8I9W - chains C1 and LN of the 52 polymer chains in the assembly; structure by electron microscopy, 3.10 A resolution.

# Chain C1
Molecule: 3341-nt RNA strand
Source organism: Chaetomium thermophilum
Sequence (3341 nucleotides; row label = number of the first residue in the row):
     1 GGUUGACCUCGGAUCAGGUAGGAGGACCCGCUGAACUUAAGCAUAUCAAU
    51 AAGCGGAGGAAAAGAAACCAACAGGGAUUGCCCUAGUAACGGCGAGUGAA
   101 GCGGCAACAGCUCAAAUUUGAAAGCUGGCUUCGGCCCGCGUUGUAAUUUG
   151 GAGAGGAUGCUUUGGGCGAGGCUCCUUCUGAGUUCCCUGGAACGGGACGC
   201 CACAGAGGGUGAGAGCCCCGUAUAGUUGGAAGCCAAGCCUGUGUAAAGCU
   251 CCUUCGACGAGUCGAGUAGUUUGGGAAUGCUGCUCAAAAUGGGAGGUAAA
   301 UUUCUUCUAAAGCUAAAUACCGGCCAGAGACCGAUAGCGCACAAGUAGAG
   351 UGAUCGAAAGAUGAAAAGCACUUUGAAAAGAGGGUUAAAUAGCACGUGAA
   401 AUUGUUGAAAGGGAAGCGCUUGUGACCAGACUUGCGCCCGGCGGAUCAUC
   451 CGGUGUUCUCACCGGUGCACUCCGCCGGGCUCAGGCCAGCAUCGGUUCUG
   501 GCGGGGGGAUAAAGGCCCAGGGAAUGUGGCUCCUCCGGGAGUGUUAUAGC
   551 CCUGGGUGUAAUACCCUCGCCGGGACCGAGGACCGCGCUCUGCAAGGAUG
   601 CUGGCGUAAUGGUCACCAGCGACCCGUCUUGAAACACGGACCAAGGAGUC
   651 AAGGUUUUGCGCGAGUGUUUGGGUGUAAAACCCGCACGCGUAAUGAAAGU
   701 GAACGUAGGUGAGAGCUUCGGCGCAUCAUCGACCGAUCCUGAUGUAUUCG
   751 GAUGGAUUUGAGUAGGAGCGUUAAGCCUUGGACCCGAAAGAUGGUGAACU
   801 AUGCUUGGAUAGGGUGAAGCCAGAGGAAACUCUGGUGGAGGCUCGCAGCG
   851 GUUCUGACGUGCAAAUCGAUCGUCAAAUCUGAGCAUGGGGGCGAAAGACU
   901 AAUCGAACCAUCUAGUAGCUGGUUACCGCCGAAGUUUCCCUCAGGAUAGC
   951 AGUGUCGACCUUCAGUUUUAUGAGGUAAAGCGAAUGAUUAGGGACUCGGG
  1001 GGCGAUUUUUAGCCUUCAUCCAUUCUCAAACUUUAAAUAUGUAAGAAGCC
  1051 CUUGUUACUUAACUGAACGUGGGCAUUCGAAUGUAUCGACACUAGUGGGC
  1101 CAUUUUUGGUAAGCAGAACUGGCGAUGCGGGAUGAACCGAACGCGGGGUU
  1151 AAGGUGCCGGAGUGGACGCUCAUCAGACACCACAAAAGGCGUUAGUACAU
  1201 CUUGACAGCAGGACGGUGGCCAUGGAAGUCGGAAUCCGCUAAGGACUGUG
  1251 UAACAACUCACCUGCCGAAUGUACUAGCCCUGAAAAUGGAUGGCGCUCAA
  1301 GCGUCCCACCCAUACCCCGCCCUCAGGGUAGAAACGAUGCCCUGAGGAGU
  1351 AGGCGGCCGUGGAGGUCAGUGACGAAGCCUAGGGCGUGAGCCCGGGUCGA
  1401 ACGGCCUCUAGUGCAGAUCUUGGUGGUAGUAGCAAAUACUUCAAUGAGAA
  1451 CUUGAAGGACCGAAGUGGGGAAAGGUUCCAUGUGAACAGCGGUUGGACAU
  1501 GGGUUAGUCGAUCCUAAGCCAUAGGGAAGUUCCGUUUCAAAGGGGCACUC
  1551 GUGCCCCGUGUGGCGAAAGGGAAGCCGGUUAAUAUUCCGGCACCUGGAUG
  1601 UGGGUUUUGCGCGGCAACGCAACUGAACGCGGAGACGACGGCGGGGGCCC
  1651 CGGGCAGAGUUCUCUUUUCUUCUUAACGGUCUAUCACCCUGGAAACAGUU
  1701 UGUCUGGAGAUAGGGUUUAAUGGCCGGAAGAGCCCGACACUUCUGUCGGG
  1751 UCCGGUGCGCUCUCGACGUCCCUUGAAAAUCCGCGGGAGGGAAUAAUUCU
  1801 CACGCCAGGUCGUACUCAUAACCGCAGCAGGUCCCCAAGGUGAACAGCCU
  1851 CUGGUUGAUAGAACAAUGUAGAUAAGGGAAGUCGGCAAAAUAGAUCCGUA
  1901 ACUUCGGGAAAAGGAUUGGCUCUAAGGGUUGGGCACGUUGGGCUUUGGGC
  1951 GGACGCCCUGGGAGCAGAGGGCCUCUAGCCGGGCAACCGGCCGGCGGCCC
  2001 UCAGCACCCGGGGUUGAAGCCCUUAGCAGGCUUCGGCCGUCCGGCGUGCG
  2051 GUUAACAACCAACUUAGAACUGGUACGGACAGGGGGAAUCUGACUGUCUA
  2101 AUUAAAACAUAGCAUUGCGAUGGCCAGAAAGUGGUGUUGACGCAAUGUGA
  2151 UUUCUGCCCAGUGCUCUGAAUGUCAAAGUGAAGAAAUUCAACCAAGCGCG
  2201 GGUAAACGGCGGGAGUAACUAUGACUCUCUUAAGGUAGCCAAAUGCCUCG
  2251 UCAUCUAAUUAGUGACGCGCAUGAAUGGAUUAACGAGAUUCCCACUGUCC
  2301 CUAUCUACUAUCUAGCGAAACCACAGCCAAGGGAACGGGCUUGGCAAAAU
  2351 CAGCGGGGAAAGAAGACCCUGUUGAGCUUGACUCUAGUUUGACAUUGUGA
  2401 AAAGACAUAGGAGGUGUAGAAUAGGUGGGAGCUUCGGCGCCAGUGAAAUA
  2451 CCACUACUCCUAUUGUUUUUUUACUUAUUCAAUGAAGCGGGGCUGGACUU
  2501 GCGUCCAACUUCUGGAGUUAAGGUCCUUCGCGGGCCGACCCGGGUUGAAG
  2551 ACAUUGUCAGGUGGGGAGUUUGGCUGGGGCGGCACAUCUGUUAAACCAUA
  2601 ACGCAGGUGUCCUAAGGGGGGCUCAUGGAGAACAGAAAUCUCCAGUAGAA
  2651 CAAAAGGGUAAAAGUCCCCUUGAUUUUGAUUUUCAGUGUGAAUACAAACC
  2701 AUGAAAGUGUGGCCUAUCGAUCCUUUAGUCCCUCGAAAUUUGAGGCUAGA
  2751 GGUGCCAGAAAAGUUACCACAGGGAUAACUGGCUUGUGGCGGCCAAGCGU
  2801 UCAUAGCGACGUCGCUUUUUGAUCCUUCGAUGUCGGCUCUUCCUAUCAUA
  2851 CCGAAGCAGAAUUCGGUAAGCGUUGGAUUGUUCACCCACUAAUAGGGAAC
  2901 GUGAGCUGGGUUUAGACCGUCGUGAGACAGGUUAGUUUUACCCUACUGAU
  2951 GAACUCGUCGCAAUGGUAAUUCAGCUUAGUACGAGAGGAACCGCUGAUUC
  3001 AGAUAAUUGGUUUUUGCGGUUGUCCGACCGGGCAGUGCCGCGAAGCUACC
  3051 AUCUGCUGGAUAAUGGCUGAACGCCUCUAAGUCAGAAUCCAUGCCAGAAC
  3101 GCGACGAUACUACCCGCACGUUGUAGACGUAUAAGAAUAGGCUCCGGCCU
  3151 CGUAUCCUAGCAGGCGAUUCCUCCGCCGGCCUCGAAGUGGCCGUCGGUAA
  3201 UUCGCGUAUUGCAAUUUAGACACGCGCGGGAUCAAAUCCUUUGCAGACGA
  3251 CUUAGAUGUGCGAAAGGGUCCUGUAAGCAGUAGAGUAGCCUUGUUGUUAC
  3301 GAUCUGCUGAGGGUAAGCCCUCCUUCGCCUAGAUUUCCCAG
Unresolved in the structure: 1-2, 693-706, 803-884, 901-905, 987-1028, 1435-1858, 1887-1894, 1904-2070, 2082, 2093-2283, 2485-2545, 2571-2721, 2753-2756, 2801-2804, 2822-2828, 2833, 2909-2914, 2937-2940, 3338-3341

# Chain LN
Protein: Ribosomal protein L15
Source organism: Chaetomium thermophilum
Reference sequence: G0RZ88 (G0RZ88_CHATD); residue numbers follow UniProt; this construct covers 1-203
Amino-acid sequence (203 residues; row label = number of the first residue in the row):
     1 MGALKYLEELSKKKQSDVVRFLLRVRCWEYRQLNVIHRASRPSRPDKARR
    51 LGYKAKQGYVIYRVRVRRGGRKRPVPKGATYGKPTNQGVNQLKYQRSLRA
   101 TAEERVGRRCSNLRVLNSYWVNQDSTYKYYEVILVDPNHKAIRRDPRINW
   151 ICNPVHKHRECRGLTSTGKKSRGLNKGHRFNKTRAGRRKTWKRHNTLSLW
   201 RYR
Unresolved in the structure: 1, 72-90

# Chain C1 / chain LN interface
Pairs across the interface (179):
  U9(C1) / Ser-40(LN)  phosphate contact
  U9(C1) / Arg-41(LN)  salt bridge to the phosphate
  G18(C1) / Asn-112(LN)  base contact
  G18(C1) / Asn-138(LN)  sugar contact
  U19(C1) / Asn-112(LN)  sugar contact
  U19(C1) / Asn-138(LN)  sugar contact
  A20(C1) / Ser-111(LN)  sugar contact
  C28(C1) / Lys-192(LN)  phosphate contact
  C29(C1) / Arg-162(LN)  hydrogen bond to the sugar
  C29(C1) / Arg-172(LN)  hydrogen bond to the phosphate
  C29(C1) / Lys-189(LN)  phosphate contact
  G30(C1) / Arg-96(LN)  sugar contact
  G30(C1) / Arg-162(LN)  sugar contact
  G30(C1) / Arg-172(LN)  salt bridge to the phosphate
  G30(C1) / Gly-186(LN)  phosphate contact
  G30(C1) / Arg-188(LN)  salt bridge to the phosphate
  C31(C1) / Tyr-94(LN)  phosphate contact
  C31(C1) / Gln-95(LN)  phosphate contact
  C31(C1) / Arg-96(LN)  sugar contact
  C31(C1) / Arg-188(LN)  salt bridge to the phosphate
  U32(C1) / Arg-71(LN)  hydrogen bond to the phosphate
  U32(C1) / Lys-93(LN)  phosphate contact
  U32(C1) / Tyr-94(LN)  phosphate contact
  U32(C1) / Gln-95(LN)  hydrogen bond to the phosphate
  U32(C1) / Arg-188(LN)  hydrogen bond to the base
  G33(C1) / Arg-71(LN)  salt bridge to the phosphate
  A49(C1) / Arg-187(LN)  base contact
  A49(C1) / Trp-191(LN)  hydrogen bond to the phosphate
  U50(C1) / Arg-187(LN)  salt bridge to the phosphate
  U50(C1) / Trp-191(LN)  sugar contact
  G55(C1) / Glu-104(LN)  hydrogen bond to the sugar
  G55(C1) / Cys-161(LN)  hydrogen bond to the base
  G56(C1) / Lys-157(LN)  hydrogen bond to the sugar
  G56(C1) / His-158(LN)  phosphate contact
  G56(C1) / Cys-161(LN)  sugar contact
  G56(C1) / Arg-162(LN)  hydrogen bond to the sugar
  A57(C1) / Pro-154(LN)  phosphate contact
  A57(C1) / Val-155(LN)  sugar contact
  A57(C1) / Lys-157(LN)  phosphate contact
  A57(C1) / His-158(LN)  phosphate contact
  A57(C1) / Arg-162(LN)  sugar contact
  G58(C1) / Pro-154(LN)  phosphate contact
  G58(C1) / Lys-157(LN)  salt bridge to the phosphate
  A61(C1) / Lys-189(LN)  base contact
  A62(C1) / Val-155(LN)  phosphate contact
  A62(C1) / Arg-162(LN)  salt bridge to the phosphate
  A62(C1) / Leu-164(LN)  phosphate contact
  A62(C1) / Arg-172(LN)  hydrogen bond to the phosphate
  A63(C1) / Leu-164(LN)  phosphate contact
  A63(C1) / Arg-172(LN)  salt bridge to the phosphate
  A63(C1) / Leu-174(LN)  phosphate contact
  G64(C1) / Leu-174(LN)  phosphate contact
  A66(C1) / Lys-176(LN)  hydrogen bond to the base
  C68(C1) / Lys-176(LN)  sugar contact
  C68(C1) / Gly-177(LN)  phosphate contact
  C69(C1) / Gly-177(LN)  phosphate contact
  C69(C1) / His-178(LN)  hydrogen bond to the phosphate
  A77(C1) / Lys-176(LN)  hydrogen bond to the sugar
  U79(C1) / Ala-185(LN)  phosphate contact
  U79(C1) / Lys-189(LN)  phosphate contact
  G80(C1) / Lys-189(LN)  salt bridge to the phosphate
  G80(C1) / Arg-193(LN)  salt bridge to the phosphate
  C81(C1) / Arg-193(LN)  salt bridge to the phosphate
  C81(C1) / Trp-200(LN)  sugar contact
  C82(C1) / Ser-198(LN)  phosphate contact
  C82(C1) / Trp-200(LN)  phosphate contact
  A99(C1) / Lys-182(LN)  sugar contact
  A99(C1) / His-194(LN)  salt bridge to the phosphate
  A100(C1) / Asn-181(LN)  hydrogen bond to the sugar
  A100(C1) / Arg-193(LN)  salt bridge to the phosphate
  A100(C1) / His-194(LN)  salt bridge to the phosphate
  U112(C1) / Arg-147(LN)  sugar contact
  C113(C1) / Arg-147(LN)  salt bridge to the phosphate
  A114(C1) / Arg-49(LN)  hydrogen bond to the phosphate
  A114(C1) / Arg-50(LN)  sugar contact
  A115(C1) / Leu-4(LN)  phosphate contact
  A115(C1) / Lys-5(LN)  hydrogen bond to the phosphate
  A115(C1) / Arg-49(LN)  salt bridge to the phosphate
  A116(C1) / Gly-2(LN)  phosphate contact
  A116(C1) / Lys-5(LN)  salt bridge to the phosphate
  U117(C1) / Gly-2(LN)  phosphate contact
  C125(C1) / Ala-141(LN)  sugar contact
  C125(C1) / Arg-144(LN)  phosphate contact
  U126(C1) / Gln-57(LN)  hydrogen bond to the sugar
  U126(C1) / His-139(LN)  sugar contact
  U126(C1) / Lys-140(LN)  salt bridge to the phosphate
  U126(C1) / Ala-141(LN)  sugar contact
  U126(C1) / Arg-144(LN)  salt bridge to the phosphate
  G127(C1) / Lys-140(LN)  phosphate contact
  G138(C1) / Gln-57(LN)  base contact
  C139(C1) / Gln-57(LN)  sugar contact
  G140(C1) / Ala-55(LN)  sugar contact
  U142(C1) / Arg-41(LN)  hydrogen bond to the sugar
  G143(C1) / Arg-49(LN)  sugar contact
  G143(C1) / Ala-55(LN)  sugar contact
  U144(C1) / Arg-49(LN)  salt bridge to the phosphate
  U144(C1) / Lys-54(LN)  phosphate contact
  U144(C1) / Ala-55(LN)  hydrogen bond to the phosphate
  U144(C1) / Lys-56(LN)  phosphate contact
  A145(C1) / Lys-54(LN)  salt bridge to the phosphate
  A145(C1) / Lys-56(LN)  salt bridge to the phosphate
  A145(C1) / Asp-145(LN)  phosphate contact
  A146(C1) / Arg-147(LN)  salt bridge to the phosphate
  A257(C1) / Lys-5(LN)  hydrogen bond to the sugar
  G259(C1) / Glu-8(LN)  sugar contact
  G259(C1) / Arg-50(LN)  hydrogen bond to the base
  A260(C1) / Glu-8(LN)  phosphate contact
  A260(C1) / Ser-11(LN)  sugar contact
  A260(C1) / Lys-12(LN)  base contact
  A260(C1) / Lys-14(LN)  hydrogen bond to the sugar
  A260(C1) / Lys-47(LN)  salt bridge to the phosphate
  A260(C1) / Arg-50(LN)  salt bridge to the phosphate
  G261(C1) / Lys-14(LN)  base contact
  G261(C1) / Gln-15(LN)  base contact
  G261(C1) / Arg-44(LN)  salt bridge to the phosphate
  G261(C1) / Lys-47(LN)  salt bridge to the phosphate
  G261(C1) / Trp-120(LN)  base contact
  G261(C1) / Gln-123(LN)  sugar contact
  C263(C1) / Lys-170(LN)  salt bridge to the phosphate
  A268(C1) / Lys-93(LN)  hydrogen bond to the base
  G269(C1) / Gln-91(LN)  sugar contact
  G269(C1) / Lys-93(LN)  base contact
  G269(C1) / Gln-95(LN)  base contact
  U272(C1) / Lys-182(LN)  hydrogen bond to the sugar
  G273(C1) / Asn-181(LN)  hydrogen bond to the base
  G273(C1) / Lys-182(LN)  salt bridge to the phosphate
  G274(C1) / His-178(LN)  hydrogen bond to the base
  G274(C1) / Asn-181(LN)  base contact
  G274(C1) / Lys-182(LN)  base contact
  U278(C1) / Arg-179(LN)  hydrogen bond to the sugar
  G279(C1) / Arg-179(LN)  salt bridge to the phosphate
  G279(C1) / Phe-180(LN)  phosphate contact
  C280(C1) / Gln-95(LN)  hydrogen bond to the sugar
  C280(C1) / Lys-170(LN)  sugar contact
  C280(C1) / Ser-171(LN)  hydrogen bond to the phosphate
  U281(C1) / Lys-93(LN)  base contact
  U281(C1) / Tyr-94(LN)  hydrogen bond to the sugar
  U281(C1) / Gln-95(LN)  sugar contact
  U281(C1) / Arg-96(LN)  phosphate contact
  U281(C1) / Ser-97(LN)  phosphate contact
  U281(C1) / Lys-170(LN)  salt bridge to the phosphate
  U281(C1) / Ser-171(LN)  hydrogen bond to the phosphate
  G282(C1) / Gly-69(LN)  hydrogen bond to the sugar
  G282(C1) / Gly-70(LN)  sugar contact
  G282(C1) / Lys-93(LN)  base contact
  G282(C1) / Ser-97(LN)  hydrogen bond to the phosphate
  G282(C1) / Leu-98(LN)  hydrogen bond to the phosphate
  C283(C1) / Arg-68(LN)  salt bridge to the phosphate
  C283(C1) / Gly-69(LN)  phosphate contact
  C283(C1) / Leu-98(LN)  phosphate contact
  C283(C1) / Lys-128(LN)  salt bridge to the phosphate
  U284(C1) / Arg-68(LN)  salt bridge to the phosphate
  A286(C1) / Gln-15(LN)  hydrogen bond to the phosphate
  A289(C1) / Lys-12(LN)  base contact
  A294(C1) / Arg-179(LN)  hydrogen bond to the phosphate
  G295(C1) / Arg-179(LN)  salt bridge to the phosphate
  A311(C1) / Lys-47(LN)  phosphate contact
  A311(C1) / Arg-50(LN)  sugar contact
  A311(C1) / Leu-51(LN)  hydrogen bond to the sugar
  A311(C1) / Asn-117(LN)  phosphate contact
  A311(C1) / Ser-166(LN)  hydrogen bond to the phosphate
  G312(C1) / Trp-150(LN)  sugar contact
  G312(C1) / Arg-159(LN)  phosphate contact
  G312(C1) / Ser-166(LN)  phosphate contact
  G312(C1) / Lys-169(LN)  salt bridge to the phosphate
  C313(C1) / Trp-150(LN)  sugar contact
  C313(C1) / His-156(LN)  phosphate contact
  C313(C1) / Arg-159(LN)  salt bridge to the phosphate
  C313(C1) / Lys-169(LN)  salt bridge to the phosphate
  U314(C1) / His-156(LN)  salt bridge to the phosphate
  A651(C1) / Arg-203(LN)  phosphate contact
  A652(C1) / Leu-199(LN)  sugar contact
  A652(C1) / Arg-203(LN)  salt bridge to the phosphate
  U669(C1) / Tyr-202(LN)  stacking on the base
  U670(C1) / Trp-200(LN)  phosphate contact
  G671(C1) / Trp-200(LN)  phosphate contact
  A678(C1) / Arg-201(LN)  phosphate contact
  A679(C1) / Arg-201(LN)  salt bridge to the phosphate
  A680(C1) / Tyr-202(LN)  phosphate contact
Other interface residues (no listed pair), chain C1 (92 interface residues in all): C10, A48, A65, A67, U78, G98, G101, U141, C258, A276, A310, U771
Other interface residues (no listed pair), chain LN (90 interface residues in all): Arg-38, Leu-92, Arg-99, Thr-165, Gly-173, Thr-183, Arg-184, Asn-195

# Overview
92 residues of chain C1 and 90 residues of chain LN are in contact, with 39 hydrogen bonds, 42 salt bridges
and 1 aromatic stacking contact. Polar contacts include U32(C1)/Arg-188(LN), G55(C1)/Cys-161(LN) and
A66(C1)/Lys-176(LN).
Chain C1 is a 3341-nt RNA strand and chain LN is Ribosomal protein L15, both from Chaetomium thermophilum; the
structure, Cryo-EM structure of a Chaetomium thermophilum pre-60S ribosomal subunit - Dbp10-3, was determined
by electron microscopy together with 8I9P, 8I9T, 8I9V, 8I9X, 8I9Y, 8I9Z and 8IA0 from the same study.
